PDB entry 2J18 | X-ray diffraction, 1.75 A resolution | chain A

# Chain A
Name: Chloroperoxidase
From: Caldariomyces fumago
Notes: EC 1.11.1.10
UniProt: P04963 (PRXC_CALFU); residues 1-298 here correspond to UniProt positions 22-319 (UniProt number = residue number + 21)
Chain sequence (299 residues; row label = number of the first residue in the row; numbering starts at 0):
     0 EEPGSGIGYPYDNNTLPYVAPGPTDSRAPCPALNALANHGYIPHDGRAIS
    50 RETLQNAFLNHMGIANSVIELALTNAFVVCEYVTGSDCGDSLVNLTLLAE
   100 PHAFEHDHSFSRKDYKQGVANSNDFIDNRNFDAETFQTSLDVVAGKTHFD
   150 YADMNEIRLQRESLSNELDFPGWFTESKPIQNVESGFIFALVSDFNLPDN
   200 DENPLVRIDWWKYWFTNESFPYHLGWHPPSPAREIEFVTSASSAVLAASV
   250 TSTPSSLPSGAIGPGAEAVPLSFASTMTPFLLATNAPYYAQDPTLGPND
Modified residues: Glu-0 (pyroglutamic acid; PCA)
Disulfides: Cys-79/Cys-87
Glycans and other covalent adducts: N-acetylglucosamine (NAG) linked to Asn-12, Asn-93, Asn-216; alpha-D-mannopyranose (MAN) linked to Thr-238, Ser-239, Ser-241, Ser-242, Ser-248, Thr-250, Ser-251, Thr-252, Thr-283, Thr-293
Ion coordination: heme Fe near Cys-29 (its only coordinating residue here); Mn2+: Glu-104, His-105, Ser-108 (together with heme)
Small-molecule neighbours: heme (HEM): Pro-28, Cys-29, Pro-30, Ala-31, Leu-32, Leu-53, Phe-57, Ile-63, Val-67, Ile-68, Ala-71, Leu-72, Ala-75, Leu-97, Phe-103, Glu-104, His-105, Ser-108, Phe-109, Ser-110, Arg-111, Gln-180, Glu-183, Phe-186, Ile-187, Leu-190, Trp-213, Phe-214
Curated features (UniProtKB/Swiss-Prot):
  - active site: Glu-183
  - binding site (heme): Cys-29
  - binding site (Mn(2+)): Glu-104, His-105, Ser-108
  - glycosylation: Asn-12 (N-linked (GlcNAc...) asparagine), Asn-93 (N-linked (GlcNAc...) asparagine), Asn-216 (N-linked (GlcNAc...) asparagine), Thr-238 (O-linked (Man) threonine), Ser-239 (O-linked (Man) serine), Ser-241 (O-linked (Man) serine), Ser-242 (O-linked (Man) serine), Ser-248 (O-linked (Man) serine), Thr-250 (O-linked (Man) threonine), Ser-251 (O-linked (Man) serine), Thr-252 (O-linked (Man) threonine), Thr-275 (O-linked (Man...) threonine), Thr-283 (O-linked (Man...) threonine), Thr-293 (O-linked (Man...) threonine)

# Summary
Bound to chain A: heme. N-acetylglucosamine is covalently linked to Asn-12, Asn-93 and Asn-216.
Alpha-D-mannopyranose is covalently linked to Thr-238, Ser-239, Ser-241, Ser-242, Ser-248 and Thr-250 and 4
more. UniProt lists active-site residue Glu-183, heme-binding residue Cys-29 and 3 Mn2+-binding residues.
Chain A is Chloroperoxidase (Caldariomyces fumago); the structure, Chloroperoxidase mixture of ferric and
ferrous states (low dose data set), was determined by X-ray diffraction (same publication as 2J19).
